2IJ7 - chain A; structure by X-ray diffraction, 1.90 A resolution.

# Chain A
Name: Cytochrome P450 121
From: Mycobacterium tuberculosis
Notes: EC 1.14.-.-
UniProt: P0A514 (CP121_MYCTU); numbering as in UniProt (aligned over 1-396)
Amino-acid sequence (396 residues; row label = number of the first residue in the row):
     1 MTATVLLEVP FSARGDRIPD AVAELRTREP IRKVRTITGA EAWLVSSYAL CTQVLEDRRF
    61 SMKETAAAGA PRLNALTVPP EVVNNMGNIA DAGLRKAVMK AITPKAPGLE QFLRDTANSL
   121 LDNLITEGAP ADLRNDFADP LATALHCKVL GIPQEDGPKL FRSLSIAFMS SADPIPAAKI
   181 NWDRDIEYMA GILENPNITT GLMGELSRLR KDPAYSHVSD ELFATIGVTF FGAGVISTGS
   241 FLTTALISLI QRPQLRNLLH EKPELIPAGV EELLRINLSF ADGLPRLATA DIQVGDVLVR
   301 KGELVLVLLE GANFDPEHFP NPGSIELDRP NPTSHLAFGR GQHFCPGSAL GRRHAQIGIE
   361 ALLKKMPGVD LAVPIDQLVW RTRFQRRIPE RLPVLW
Disordered / not traced: 1-5
Metal / ion sites: heme Fe: Cys345 (together with elazor)
Residues lining bound ligands:
  - heme (HEM): Met62, Met86, Ile102, His146, Phe230, Ala233, Gly234, Ser237, Thr238, Phe241, Leu274, Phe280, Leu284, Arg286, Leu309, Leu336, Ala337, Phe338, Gly339, Gln342, His343, Phe344, Cys345, Pro346, Gly347, Leu350, Gly351
  - elazor (TPF; 2-(2,4-difluorophenyl)-1,3-di(1H-1,2,4-triazol-1-yl)propan-2-ol): Met62, Thr77, Val78, Val82, Val83, Asn85, Met86, Ala167, Phe168, Thr229, Ala233, Ser237, Phe280, Gln385, Arg386

# Overview
Chain A binds heme and elazor.
Chain A is Cytochrome P450 121 (Mycobacterium tuberculosis); the structure, Structure of Mycobacterium
tuberculosis CYP121 in complex with the antifungal drug fluconazole, was determined by X-ray diffraction (same
publication as 2IJ5).
